4LYW - chain A; structure by X-ray diffraction, 1.95 A resolution.

# Chain A
Molecule: Bromodomain-containing protein 4
Organism: Homo sapiens
Notes: fragment: first bromodomain domain
Reference sequence: O60885 (BRD4_HUMAN); numbering as in UniProt (aligned over 44-168)
Amino-acid sequence (127 residues; numbered 42 to 168; the number before each row is that of its first residue):
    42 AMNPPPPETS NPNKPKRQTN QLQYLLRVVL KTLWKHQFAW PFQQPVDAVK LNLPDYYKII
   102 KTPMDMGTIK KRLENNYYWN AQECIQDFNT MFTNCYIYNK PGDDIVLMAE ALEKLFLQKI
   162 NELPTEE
Sequence notes: expression tag (42-43)
Ligand contacts: 21Q (4-acetyl-N-[5-(diethylsulfamoyl)-2-hydroxyphenyl]-3-ethyl-5-methyl-1H-pyrrole-2-carboxamide): W81, P82, F83, Q85, V87, D88, K91, L92, L94, Y97, C136, Y139, N140, I146
Reported in the primary citation:
  - binding site for 21Q: W81, P82, L92, Y97, N140

# In short
Chain A binds compound 21Q. The paper reports a binding site for 21Q at W81, P82 and L92 among others.
Chain A is Bromodomain-containing protein 4 (Homo sapiens); the structure, Crystal Structure of BRD4(1) bound
to inhibitor XD14, was determined by X-ray diffraction, deposited together with 4LYI, 4LYS, 4LZR and 4LZS.
